Entry 7NNU (electron microscopy, 2.70 A resolution); this record covers chains C and D of the 4 polymer chains in the assembly.

== Chain C ==
Name: Conserved hypothetical membrane protein
Organism: Lactobacillus delbrueckii subsp. bulgaricus (strain ATCC 11842 / DSM 20081 / JCM 1002 / NBRC 13953 / NCIMB 11778)
UniProtKB: Q1G929 (Q1G929_LACDA); residue numbers follow UniProt; this construct covers 1-176
Sequence (184 residues; each row starts with the number of its first residue):
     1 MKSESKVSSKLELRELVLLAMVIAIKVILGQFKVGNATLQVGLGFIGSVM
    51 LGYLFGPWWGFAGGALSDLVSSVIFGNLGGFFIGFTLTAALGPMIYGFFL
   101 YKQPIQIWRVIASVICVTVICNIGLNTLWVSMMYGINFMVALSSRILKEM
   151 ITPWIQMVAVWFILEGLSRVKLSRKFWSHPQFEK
Disordered / not traced: 1-9, 179-184
Differences from the reference sequence: expression tag (177-184)
From the paper describing this entry:
  - conformationally variable residues (side-chain flip): Arg174, Lys175

== Chain D ==
Name: Energy-coupling factor transporter transmembrane protein EcfT
Organism: Lactobacillus delbrueckii subsp. bulgaricus (strain ATCC 11842 / DSM 20081 / JCM 1002 / NBRC 13953 / NCIMB 11778)
UniProtKB: Q1GBI8 (Q1GBI8_LACDA); residue numbers follow UniProt; this construct covers 1-265
Sequence (265 residues; row label = number of the first residue in the row):
     1 MSKIIIGRYLPGTTFVYRVDPRAKLLTTFYFIIMIFLANNWVSYLVISIF
    51 GLAYVFATGLKARVFWDGVKPMIWMIVFTSLLQTFFMAGGKVYWHWWIFT
   101 LSSEGLINGLYVFIRFAMIILVSTVMTVTTKPLEIADAMEWMLTPLKLFK
   151 VNVGMISLVISIALRFVPTLFDQTVKIMNAQRSRGADFNDGGLVKRAKSV
   201 VPMLVPLFIDSLEVALDLSTAMESRGYKGSEGRTRYRILEWSKVDLIPVA
   251 YCLLLTILMITTRKH
Disordered / not traced: 1-4
From the paper describing this entry:
  - conformationally variable residues (domain motion): Pro71

== Chain C / chain D interface ==
Contacting residue pairs (112; chain C residue first):
  Leu13(C) - Leu158(D)  hydrophobic
  Leu13(C) - Ser219(D)
  Leu13(C) - Met222(D)  hydrophobic
  Leu13(C) - Glu223(D)
  Leu13(C) - Tyr227(D)  hydrophobic
  Arg14(C) - Leu216(D)
  Arg14(C) - Ser219(D)
  Leu16(C) - Met155(D)  hydrophobic
  Leu16(C) - Val159(D)  hydrophobic
  Val17(C) - Ile162(D)  hydrophobic
  Val17(C) - Ala215(D)  hydrophobic
  Val17(C) - Leu218(D)  hydrophobic
  Leu18(C) - Leu212(D)  hydrophobic
  Leu18(C) - Ala215(D)
  Ala20(C) - Val159(D)
  Ala20(C) - Ile162(D)  hydrophobic
  Ala20(C) - Ala163(D)
  Met21(C) - Ile162(D)  hydrophobic
  Met21(C) - Phe166(D)  hydrophobic
  Met21(C) - Leu170(D)
  Met21(C) - Ser211(D)
  Met21(C) - Val214(D)  hydrophobic
  Ile23(C) - Val159(D)  hydrophobic
  Ile23(C) - Ala163(D)  hydrophobic
  Ala24(C) - Ala163(D)
  Ala24(C) - Val167(D)  hydrophobic
  Ala24(C) - Leu170(D)  hydrophobic
  Ile25(C) - Ser211(D)
  Ile28(C) - Val167(D)
  Ile28(C) - Leu170(D)  hydrophobic
  Ile28(C) - Phe171(D)
  Ile28(C) - Thr174(D)
  Leu29(C) - Met203(D)  hydrophobic
  Leu29(C) - Leu204(D)  hydrophobic
  Gln31(C) - Ile5(D)
  Phe32(C) - Phe171(D)  hydrophobic
  Phe32(C) - Met178(D)  hydrophobic
  Gly35(C) - Arg196(D)
  Ile46(C) - Leu204(D)  hydrophobic
  Met50(C) - Leu204(D)  hydrophobic
  Leu54(C) - Phe208(D)  hydrophobic
  Trp59(C) - Met155(D)  hydrophobic
  Leu66(C) - Ile156(D)  hydrophobic
  Leu66(C) - Val159(D)  hydrophobic
  Leu66(C) - Ile160(D)  hydrophobic
  Leu69(C) - Met139(D)
  Val70(C) - Leu164(D)  hydrophobic
  Val73(C) - Pro132(D)
  Val73(C) - Ile135(D)  hydrophobic
  Val73(C) - Met139(D)  hydrophobic
  Val73(C) - Leu164(D)  hydrophobic
  Ile74(C) - Ile6(D)
  Ile74(C) - Pro132(D)  hydrophobic
  Ile74(C) - Leu164(D)  hydrophobic
  Ile74(C) - Val167(D)  hydrophobic
  Phe75(C) - Ile5(D)
  Phe75(C) - Ile6(D)  hydrophobic
  Phe75(C) - Arg8(D)
  Gly76(C) - Thr127(D)
  Leu78(C) - Met72(D)
  Gly79(C) - Ile119(D)
  Gly80(C) - Ile119(D)
  Gly80(C) - Ser123(D)
  Phe81(C) - Thr28(D)
  Phe81(C) - Phe29(D)
  Phe81(C) - Ile32(D)
  Phe81(C) - Ser123(D)
  Phe81(C) - Met126(D)  hydrophobic
  Phe82(C) - Phe36(D)  hydrophobic
  Met132(C) - Phe36(D)
  Met132(C) - Arg115(D)
  Met133(C) - Phe36(D)  hydrophobic
  Met133(C) - Arg115(D)  hydrogen bond (backbone-side chain)
  Tyr134(C) - Val112(D)
  Tyr134(C) - Arg115(D)
  Tyr134(C) - Phe116(D)
  Tyr134(C) - Ile119(D)  hydrophobic
  Gly135(C) - Gln83(D)
  Gly135(C) - Arg115(D)
  Ile136(C) - Thr79(D)
  Ile136(C) - Gln83(D)
  Ile136(C) - Val112(D)  hydrophobic
  Asn137(C) - Phe86(D)
  Val140(C) - Leu82(D)  hydrophobic
  Val140(C) - Gln83(D)
  Val140(C) - Phe86(D)  hydrophobic
  Ser143(C) - Phe78(D)
  Ser144(C) - Met75(D)
  Ser144(C) - Phe78(D)
  Ser144(C) - Leu82(D)
  Arg145(C) - Met75(D)
  Ile155(C) - Leu193(D)  hydrophobic
  Val158(C) - Ala197(D)  hydrophobic
  Ala159(C) - Ala197(D)  hydrophobic
  Phe162(C) - Ala197(D)
  Phe162(C) - Lys198(D)
  Phe162(C) - Val201(D)
  Ile163(C) - Val200(D)  hydrophobic
  Ile163(C) - Leu204(D)  hydrophobic
  Gly166(C) - Val205(D)
  Leu167(C) - Leu204(D)  hydrophobic
  Leu167(C) - Phe208(D)  hydrophobic
  Val170(C) - Val205(D)  hydrophobic
  Val170(C) - Phe208(D)  hydrophobic
  Val170(C) - Ile209(D)  hydrophobic
  Val170(C) - Leu212(D)  hydrophobic
  Lys175(C) - Ile209(D)
  Phe176(C) - Phe208(D)  hydrophobic
  Phe176(C) - Leu212(D)  hydrophobic
  Trp177(C) - Leu212(D)
  Trp177(C) - Ala215(D)  hydrophobic
  Trp177(C) - Leu216(D)  hydrophobic
Other interface residues (no listed pair), chain C (60 interface residues in all): Leu19, Val27, Val34, Asn36, Leu43, Ser72, Asn77, Arg169
Other interface residues (no listed pair), chain D (67 interface residues in all): Leu25, Ile35, Ile120, Ala136, Leu143, Phe188, Val194, Leu207
The authors on this interface:
  - pairs named by the authors: Tyr134(C)-Phe116(D) (pi stacking)

== In short ==
60 residues of chain C face 67 of chain D across their interface, with 1 hydrogen bond. The hydrogen-bonded
pair is Met133(C)-Arg115(D). The paper describes pi stacking between Tyr134(C) and Phe116(D). The paper
reports conformational variability at Arg174(C), Lys175(C) and Pro71(D).
Chain C is Conserved hypothetical membrane protein and chain D is Energy-coupling factor transporter
transmembrane protein EcfT, both from Lactobacillus delbrueckii subsp. bulgaricus (strain ATCC 11842 / DSM
20081 / JCM 1002 / NBRC 13953 / NCIMB 11778); the structure, Cryo-EM structure of the folate-specific ECF
transporter complex in MSP2N2 lipid nanodiscs, was determined by electron microscopy, deposited together with
7NNT.
